Entry 3IWC (X-ray diffraction, 1.90 A resolution); this record covers chains B and D of the 4 polymer chains in the assembly.

# Chain B (and D)
Protein: S-adenosylmethionine decarboxylase
From: Thermotoga maritima
Notes: EC 4.1.1.50; chain D of this document is another copy of the same molecule, construct and numbering; everything in this record applies to it too
Reference sequence: Q9WZC3 (SPEH_THEMA); residue numbers follow UniProt; this construct covers 1-62
Chain sequence (62 residues; numbered 1 to 62; the number before each row is that of its first residue):
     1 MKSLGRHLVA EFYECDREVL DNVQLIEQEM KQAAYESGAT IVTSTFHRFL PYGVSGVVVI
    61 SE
Disordered / not traced: 1
Residues lining bound ligands:
  - S-adenosylmethionine methyl ester (SMM), molecule 1: Phe-49, Leu-50, Tyr-52, Gly-53, Val-54, Ser-55
  - S-adenosylmethionine methyl ester (SMM), molecule 2: Ile-60, Ser-61, Glu-62
Swiss-Prot annotation at these positions:
  - site: Glu-62 (Cleavage (non-hydrolytic))
  - mutagenesis: Ser-55 (S55A: Cleaves more rapidly than the wild-type)

# Interface between chain B and chain D
Contacting residue pairs - 8 pairs, chain B then chain D:
  Val-42(B) / His-47(D)
  Thr-43(B) / Thr-45(D)
  Thr-45(B) / Thr-43(D)
  His-47(B) / Val-42(D)
  Phe-49(B) / Ser-61(D)
  Val-57(B) / Val-57(D)  hydrophobic
  Val-59(B) / Val-57(D)  hydrophobic
  Ser-61(B) / Phe-49(D)
Other interface residues (no listed pair), chain B (11 interface residues in all): Val-9, Ser-55, Ile-60
Other interface residues (no listed pair), chain D (11 interface residues in all): His-7, Ser-55, Val-59, Ile-60

# Summary
The chain B/chain D interface involves 11 residues from each chain. Bound to chain B: S-adenosylmethionine
methyl ester. UniProt lists one mutagenesis site on chain B.
Both chains are S-adenosylmethionine decarboxylase (Thermotoga maritima). Entry 3IWC (T. maritima AdoMetDC
complex with S-Adenosylmethionine methyl ester) was determined by X-ray diffraction (same publication as 3IWB
and 3IWD).
